7C9V - chains A and C of the 6 polymer chains in the assembly; structure by electron microscopy, 3.30 A resolution.

[Chain A]
Protein: VP1
Organism: Echovirus E30
Sequence (292 residues; each row starts with the number of its first residue):
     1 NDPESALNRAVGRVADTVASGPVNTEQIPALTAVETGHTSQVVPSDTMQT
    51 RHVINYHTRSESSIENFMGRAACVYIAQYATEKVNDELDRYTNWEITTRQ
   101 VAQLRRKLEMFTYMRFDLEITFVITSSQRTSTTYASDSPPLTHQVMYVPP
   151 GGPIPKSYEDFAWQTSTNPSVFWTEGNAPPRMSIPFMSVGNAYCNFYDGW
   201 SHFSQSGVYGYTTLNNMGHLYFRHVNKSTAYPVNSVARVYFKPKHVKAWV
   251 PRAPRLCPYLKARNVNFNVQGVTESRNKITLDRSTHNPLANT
Not modelled in the structure: 1-8, 285-292
What the authors report for this chain:
  - conformationally variable residues (side-chain flip): Tyr147, Asn215, Met217

[Chain C]
Protein: VP3
Organism: Echovirus E30
Sequence (238 residues; each row starts with the number of its first residue):
     1 GLPTMNTPGSTQFLTSDDFQSPSAMPQFDVTPEIQIPGQVRNLMEIAEVD
    51 SVVPVNNTEGHVNSMEAYRIPVRPQTSSGEQVFGFQLQPGHDSVLKHTLL
   101 GEILNYYANWSGSMKLTFMYCGAAMATGKFLIAYSPPGAGVPGSRRDAML
   151 GTHVIWDVGLQSSCVLCVPWISQTNYRYVTSDAYTDAGYITCWYQTSIVT
   201 PPDIPTTSTILCFVSACNDFSVRLLRDTPFITQQALFQ

[Interface between chain A and chain C]
Pairs across the interface (173; chain A residue first):
  Val14(A) - Asp219(C)
  Val14(A) - Phe220(C)
  Ala15(A) - Asn218(C)
  Ala15(A) - Asp219(C)
  Ala30(A) - Ser163(C)
  Ala30(A) - Cys164(C)
  Ala30(A) - Val165(C)  hydrogen bond (backbone-backbone)
  Leu31(A) - Gln161(C)
  Leu31(A) - Ser163(C)
  Thr32(A) - Gln161(C)
  Thr32(A) - Ser162(C)
  Thr32(A) - Ser163(C)  hydrogen bond (backbone-side chain)
  Thr32(A) - Val165(C)
  Ala33(A) - Ser163(C)
  Val34(A) - Thr117(C)
  Val34(A) - Met119(C)  hydrophobic
  Val34(A) - Ser163(C)  hydrogen bond (backbone-side chain)
  Val34(A) - Phe213(C)  hydrophobic
  Glu35(A) - Met119(C)
  Glu35(A) - Ser162(C)  hydrogen bond
  Thr39(A) - Glu48(C)
  Thr39(A) - Val49(C)
  Thr39(A) - Asp50(C)  hydrogen bond
  Thr39(A) - Lys115(C)
  Ser40(A) - Lys115(C)  hydrogen bond (backbone-side chain)
  Ser40(A) - Val165(C)
  Val42(A) - Lys115(C)
  Val42(A) - Cys167(C)
  Val42(A) - Cys217(C)  hydrogen bond (backbone-side chain)
  Val43(A) - Cys167(C)
  Val43(A) - Asn218(C)
  Pro44(A) - Ser113(C)
  Pro44(A) - Cys167(C)  hydrophobic
  Met48(A) - Thr152(C)
  Met48(A) - Cys167(C)
  Met48(A) - Pro169(C)  hydrophobic
  His57(A) - Ser111(C)
  His57(A) - Asn175(C)
  His57(A) - Tyr176(C)
  Thr58(A) - Ser221(C)  hydrogen bond (backbone-side chain)
  Arg59(A) - Asn42(C)
  Arg59(A) - Met44(C)
  Arg59(A) - Phe220(C)  hydrogen bond (side chain-backbone)
  Glu61(A) - Tyr107(C)  hydrogen bond (backbone-side chain)
  Glu61(A) - Leu225(C)
  Ser62(A) - Asn42(C)  hydrogen bond
  Ser62(A) - Leu43(C)  hydrogen bond (backbone-backbone)
  Ser62(A) - Met44(C)  hydrogen bond (side chain-backbone)
  Ser62(A) - Tyr107(C)
  Ser62(A) - Val222(C)
  Ser63(A) - Arg41(C)
  Ser63(A) - Asn42(C)
  Ile64(A) - Val40(C)
  Ile64(A) - Arg41(C)
  Ile64(A) - Asn42(C)
  Ile64(A) - Leu43(C)  hydrophobic
  Asn66(A) - Leu225(C)
  Phe67(A) - Leu43(C)  hydrophobic
  Phe67(A) - Tyr106(C)  hydrophobic
  Phe67(A) - Tyr107(C)
  Phe67(A) - Leu225(C)  hydrophobic
  Arg70(A) - Thr15(C)
  Arg70(A) - Ser16(C)
  Arg70(A) - Leu225(C)
  Ala71(A) - Thr15(C)  hydrogen bond (backbone-backbone)
  Tyr75(A) - Leu236(C)  hydrophobic
  Ile76(A) - Leu236(C)
  Gln100(A) - Gln233(C)
  Gln100(A) - Leu236(C)
  Gln100(A) - Phe237(C)  hydrogen bond (backbone-backbone)
  Val101(A) - Gln233(C)
  Val101(A) - Leu236(C)  hydrophobic
  Ala102(A) - Ile231(C)  hydrophobic
  Ala102(A) - Gln233(C)
  Ala102(A) - Phe237(C)  hydrophobic
  Gln103(A) - Asp227(C)
  Gln103(A) - Ile231(C)
  Arg106(A) - Glu102(C)  salt bridge
  Arg106(A) - Tyr106(C)
  Lys107(A) - Tyr106(C)
  Met110(A) - Tyr106(C)  hydrophobic
  Phe111(A) - Leu43(C)  hydrophobic
  Arg115(A) - Thr31(C)  hydrogen bond (side chain-backbone)
  Arg115(A) - Glu33(C)
  Glu119(A) - Phe19(C)
  Glu119(A) - Ser21(C)
  Thr121(A) - Phe13(C)
  Val123(A) - Phe13(C)  hydrophobic
  Pro169(A) - Ala24(C)
  Arg181(A) - Phe13(C)
  Arg181(A) - Asp17(C)  salt bridge
  Arg181(A) - Phe19(C)
  Arg181(A) - Ser21(C)
  Met182(A) - Pro22(C)
  Met182(A) - Ala24(C)  hydrophobic
  Ser183(A) - Ser21(C)
  Ser183(A) - Pro22(C)  hydrogen bond (backbone-backbone)
  Ser183(A) - Ser23(C)
  Ser183(A) - Ala24(C)  hydrogen bond (backbone-backbone)
  Ile184(A) - Ala24(C)  hydrophobic
  Ile184(A) - Met25(C)  hydrophobic
  Pro185(A) - Met25(C)
  Pro185(A) - Phe28(C)  hydrophobic
  Phe186(A) - Phe28(C)
  Phe186(A) - Val30(C)
  Phe186(A) - Thr31(C)
  Met187(A) - Met25(C)  hydrophobic
  Ser188(A) - Thr31(C)
  Gly190(A) - Thr31(C)  hydrogen bond (backbone-side chain)
  Asn191(A) - Thr31(C)  hydrogen bond
  Asn191(A) - Pro32(C)  hydrogen bond (side chain-backbone)
  Asn191(A) - Ile34(C)
  Tyr240(A) - Phe13(C)  hydrophobic
  Lys242(A) - Asp17(C)  salt bridge
  Lys247(A) - Glu33(C)  salt bridge
  Lys247(A) - Gln39(C)
  Ala248(A) - Gln39(C)
  Ala248(A) - Val40(C)  hydrogen bond (backbone-backbone)
  Trp249(A) - Ile36(C)  hydrogen bond (side chain-backbone)
  Trp249(A) - Gly38(C)
  Trp249(A) - Gln39(C)
  Val250(A) - Pro37(C)
  Val250(A) - Gly38(C)  hydrogen bond (backbone-backbone)
  Pro251(A) - Val40(C)
  Pro251(A) - Ile46(C)  hydrophobic
  Pro254(A) - Leu99(C)
  Pro254(A) - Glu102(C)
  Leu256(A) - His97(C)
  Pro258(A) - Ile231(C)  hydrophobic
  Tyr259(A) - Phe237(C)  hydrophobic
  Lys261(A) - Gln238(C)
  Ala262(A) - Phe237(C)
  Ala262(A) - Gln238(C)  hydrogen bond (backbone-backbone)
  Gly271(A) - Val62(C)
  Gly271(A) - Asn63(C)
  Val272(A) - Val62(C)  hydrogen bond (backbone-backbone)
  Val272(A) - Tyr68(C)
  Val272(A) - His97(C)
  Thr273(A) - Pro54(C)
  Thr273(A) - Asn57(C)
  Thr273(A) - Val62(C)
  Thr273(A) - Ser93(C)  hydrogen bond (side chain-backbone)
  Thr273(A) - His97(C)
  Glu274(A) - Asn57(C)
  Glu274(A) - Val62(C)
  Glu274(A) - Ser93(C)
  Glu274(A) - Lys96(C)  salt bridge
  Glu274(A) - His97(C)  salt bridge
  Ser275(A) - Asn57(C)  hydrogen bond (side chain-backbone)
  Ser275(A) - Glu59(C)  hydrogen bond
  Arg276(A) - Val55(C)  hydrogen bond (side chain-backbone)
  Arg276(A) - Asn57(C)
  Arg276(A) - Thr58(C)
  Arg276(A) - Glu59(C)
  Arg276(A) - Gly84(C)  hydrogen bond (side chain-backbone)
  Arg276(A) - Phe85(C)
  Arg276(A) - Val94(C)
  Asn277(A) - Thr58(C)
  Lys278(A) - Thr58(C)
  Ile279(A) - Val55(C)
  Ile279(A) - Thr58(C)
  Ile279(A) - Val82(C)
  Ile279(A) - Phe83(C)
  Ile279(A) - Gly84(C)  hydrogen bond (backbone-backbone)
  Thr280(A) - Gln81(C)
  Leu281(A) - Gln81(C)
  Leu281(A) - Gly84(C)
  Leu281(A) - Phe85(C)
  Leu281(A) - Val141(C)  hydrophobic
  Arg283(A) - Val141(C)
  Arg283(A) - Gly143(C)
  Ser284(A) - Ala139(C)
  Ser284(A) - Val141(C)
Also at the interface, not in a pair above, chain A (91 interface residues in all): Gln41, Thr47, Asn55, Arg99, Arg105, Tyr113, Tyr147, Ala178, Pro179, Val189, Ala192, Lys244, Arg255, Leu260, Gln270
Also at the interface, not in a pair above, chain C (96 interface residues in all): Thr11, Asn56, Ile70, Pro71, Gln86, Ile103, Pro142, Trp156, Asp157, Tyr189, Ser215, Arg223, Leu224, Phe230

[Summary]
91 residues of chain A and 96 residues of chain C are in contact; the contacts include 32 hydrogen bonds and 6
salt bridges. Polar contacts include Arg106(A)-Glu102(C), Arg181(A)-Asp17(C) and Lys242(A)-Asp17(C). From the
paper: conformational variability at Tyr147(A), Asn215(A) and Met217(A).
Chain A is VP1 and chain C is VP3, both from Echovirus E30; the structure, E30 F-particle in complex with
FcRn, was determined by electron microscopy together with 7C9S, 7C9T, 7C9U, 7C9W, 7C9X, 7C9Y and 7C9Z from the
same study.
